PDB entry 6QUG | X-ray diffraction, 2.70 A resolution | chain A

# Chain A
Protein: Maltodextrin-binding protein, Nucleoporin, putative
Organism: Escherichia coli
Reference sequence: chimeric construct of A0A376KDN7, I7MHJ5: residues 1-366 from A0A376KDN7 (A0A376KDN7_ECOLX) positions 27-392 (UniProt number = residue number + 26); residues 371-399 from I7MHJ5 positions 1-29 (UniProt number = residue number - 370)
Sequence (402 residues; row label = number of the first residue in the row; numbers below 1 keep their minus sign (Gly-2 is residue -2)):
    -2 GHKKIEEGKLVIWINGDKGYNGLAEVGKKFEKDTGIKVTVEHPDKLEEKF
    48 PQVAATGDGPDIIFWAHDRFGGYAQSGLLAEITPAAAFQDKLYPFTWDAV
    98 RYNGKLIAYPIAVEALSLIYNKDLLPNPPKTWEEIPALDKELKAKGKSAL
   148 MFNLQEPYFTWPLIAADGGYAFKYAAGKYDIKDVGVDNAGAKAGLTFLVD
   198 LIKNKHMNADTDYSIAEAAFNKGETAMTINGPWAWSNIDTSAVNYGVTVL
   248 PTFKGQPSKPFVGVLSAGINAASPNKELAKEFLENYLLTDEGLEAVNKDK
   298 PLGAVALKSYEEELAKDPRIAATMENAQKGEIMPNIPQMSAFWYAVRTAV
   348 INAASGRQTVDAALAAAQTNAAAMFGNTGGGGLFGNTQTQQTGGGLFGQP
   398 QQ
Not modelled in the structure: 371-399
Construct notes: expression tag (-2 to 0); conflict Ala82 (Asp108 in A0A376KDN7), Ala83 (Lys109 in A0A376KDN7), Ala172 (Glu198 in A0A376KDN7), Ala173 (Asn199 in A0A376KDN7), Ala239 (Lys265 in A0A376KDN7), Ala362 (Lys388 in A0A376KDN7), Ala363 (Asp389 in A0A376KDN7); linker (367-370)
Ion coordination: Cu ion site 1: Gly-2, His-1 (shared with 1 residue of chain B); Cu ion site 2: His39 (shared with 2 residues of chain B)
What the authors report for this chain:
  - Cu ion coordination: His39

# Overview
The Cu ion site 1 is built by Gly-2 and His-1. From the paper: Cu ion coordination by His39.
Chain A is Maltodextrin-binding protein, Nucleoporin, putative (Escherichia coli); the structure, GHK tagged
MBP-Nup98(1-29), was determined by X-ray diffraction (same publication as 6QUH, 6QUI and 6QUJ).
